PDB entry 1BXB | X-ray diffraction, 2.20 A resolution | chains A and C of the 4 polymer chains in the assembly

[Chain A (and C)]
Molecule: Xylose isomerase
Organism: Thermus thermophilus
Notes: EC 5.3.1.5; chain C of this document is another copy of the same molecule, construct and numbering; everything in this record applies to it too
UniProtKB: P26997 (XYLA_THET8); numbering as in UniProt (aligned over 1-387)
Chain sequence (387 residues; each row starts with the number of its first residue):
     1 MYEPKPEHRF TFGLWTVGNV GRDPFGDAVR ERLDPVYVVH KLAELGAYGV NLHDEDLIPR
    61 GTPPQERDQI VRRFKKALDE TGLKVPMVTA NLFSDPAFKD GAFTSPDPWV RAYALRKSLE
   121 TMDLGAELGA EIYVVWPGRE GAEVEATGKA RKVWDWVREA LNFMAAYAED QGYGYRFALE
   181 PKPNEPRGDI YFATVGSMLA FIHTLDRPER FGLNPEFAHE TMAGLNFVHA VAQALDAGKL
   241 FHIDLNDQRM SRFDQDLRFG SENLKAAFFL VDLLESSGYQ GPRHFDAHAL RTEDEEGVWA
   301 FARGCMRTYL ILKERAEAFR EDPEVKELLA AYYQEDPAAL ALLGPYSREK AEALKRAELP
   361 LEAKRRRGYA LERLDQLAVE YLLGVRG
Curated features (UniProtKB/Swiss-Prot):
  - active site: H53, D56
  - binding site (Mg(2+)): E180, E216, H219, D244, D254, D256, D286

[Chain A / chain C interface]
Contacting residue pairs (177):
  D95(A) with R365(C), salt bridge
  P96(A) with R365(C)
  A97(A) with R365(C)
  K99(A) with R365(C), hydrogen bond (side chain-backbone); R366(C); R367(C), hydrogen bond (side chain-backbone); Y369(C)
  D100(A) with Y332(C), hydrogen bond
  S105(A) with Y369(C)
  P106(A) with Y332(C); Y333(C), hydrophobic; Y369(C), hydrophobic
  D107(A) with K364(C), salt bridge; R367(C), salt bridge
  P108(A) with Q334(C); E335(C); D336(C); A339(C), hydrophobic; L340(C), hydrophobic; L343(C)
  W109(A) with D336(C), hydrogen bond; A338(C), hydrophobic; A339(C), hydrophobic; L342(C), hydrophobic; L359(C), hydrophobic; P360(C); K364(C)
  V110(A) with K364(C)
  R111(A) with E335(C), salt bridge
  A112(A) with L343(C), hydrophobic; L354(C)
  Y113(A) with L359(C), hydrophobic; L361(C), hydrophobic
  L115(A) with L354(C), hydrophobic
  R116(A) with L354(C), hydrogen bond (side chain-backbone); K355(C), hydrogen bond (side chain-backbone); A357(C), hydrogen bond (side chain-backbone); L359(C)
  D123(A) with K355(C), salt bridge
  V144(A) with L371(C); D375(C)
  E145(A) with V228(C); H229(C), salt bridge; F269(C)
  A146(A) with F269(C), hydrophobic; F319(C), hydrophobic; R320(C), hydrogen bond (backbone-side chain); L374(C), hydrophobic
  T147(A) with L329(C); Y332(C); Y333(C), hydrogen bond (backbone-side chain); L371(C); L374(C)
  G148(A) with Y333(C)
  K149(A) with Y332(C), hydrogen bond; Y333(C), hydrogen bond (backbone-side chain)
  A150(A) with A232(C)
  R151(A) with A232(C), hydrogen bond (side chain-backbone); L235(C); D236(C); L273(C)
  K152(A) with Y333(C)
  W154(A) with H229(C); A232(C); Q233(C); D236(C)
  R158(A) with D236(C), salt bridge
  E159(A) with G344(C), hydrogen bond (side chain-backbone)
  F163(A) with G344(C); Y346(C), hydrophobic; A351(C)
  A166(A) with Y346(C), hydrophobic
  Y167(A) with Y346(C), hydrophobic; R348(C); A351(C), hydrophobic; K355(C), hydrogen bond
  D170(A) with Y346(C), hydrogen bond; R348(C), salt bridge
  Q171(A) with R348(C), hydrogen bond
  D189(A) with N226(C), hydrogen bond; H229(C)
  Y191(A) with H229(C)
  T194(A) with T194(C)
  G196(A) with G196(C); S197(C)
  S197(A) with G196(C); Q233(C), hydrogen bond
  L199(A) with A200(C), hydrophobic
  A200(A) with L199(C), hydrophobic; H203(C); Q233(C)
  H203(A) with A200(C); H203(C), hydrogen bond
  A223(A) with A223(C)
  N226(A) with D189(C), hydrogen bond
  V228(A) with E145(C)
  H229(A) with E145(C), salt bridge; W154(C); D189(C); Y191(C)
  A232(A) with A150(C); R151(C), hydrogen bond (backbone-side chain); W154(C)
  Q233(A) with W154(C); S197(C), hydrogen bond; A200(C)
  L235(A) with R151(C)
  D236(A) with R151(C), salt bridge; W154(C); R158(C), salt bridge
  F269(A) with E145(C); A146(C), hydrophobic
  L273(A) with R151(C)
  F319(A) with A146(C), hydrophobic
  R320(A) with A146(C), hydrogen bond (side chain-backbone)
  L329(A) with T147(C)
  Y332(A) with D100(C), hydrogen bond; P106(C); T147(C); K149(C)
  Y333(A) with P106(C), hydrophobic; T147(C), hydrogen bond (side chain-backbone); G148(C); K149(C), hydrogen bond (side chain-backbone); K152(C)
  Q334(A) with P108(C)
  E335(A) with P108(C); R111(C), salt bridge
  D336(A) with P108(C); W109(C), hydrogen bond
  A338(A) with W109(C), hydrophobic
  A339(A) with P108(C), hydrophobic; W109(C)
  L340(A) with P108(C), hydrophobic
  L342(A) with W109(C), hydrophobic
  L343(A) with P108(C); A112(C), hydrophobic
  G344(A) with E159(C), hydrogen bond (backbone-side chain); F163(C)
  Y346(A) with F163(C), hydrophobic; A166(C), hydrophobic; Y167(C); D170(C), hydrogen bond
  R348(A) with Y167(C); D170(C), salt bridge; Q171(C), hydrogen bond
  A351(A) with Y167(C), hydrophobic
  L354(A) with A112(C); L115(C), hydrophobic; R116(C), hydrogen bond (backbone-side chain)
  K355(A) with R116(C), hydrogen bond (backbone-side chain); D123(C), salt bridge; Y167(C), hydrogen bond
  R356(A) with R116(C)
  A357(A) with R116(C), hydrogen bond (backbone-side chain)
  L359(A) with W109(C), hydrophobic; Y113(C), hydrophobic; R116(C)
  P360(A) with W109(C)
  L361(A) with Y113(C), hydrophobic
  K364(A) with D107(C), salt bridge; W109(C); V110(C)
  R365(A) with D95(C), salt bridge; A97(C); K99(C), hydrogen bond (backbone-side chain)
  R366(A) with K99(C)
  R367(A) with K99(C), hydrogen bond (backbone-side chain); D107(C), salt bridge
  Y369(A) with K99(C); S105(C); P106(C), hydrophobic
  L371(A) with V144(C); T147(C)
  L374(A) with A146(C), hydrophobic; T147(C)
  D375(A) with V144(C)
Interface residues without a listed pair, chain A (101 interface residues in all): R60, L119, A142, E143, W156, P183, I190, A193, F201, G224, L225, K265, S277, P345, K350, E358, A378
Interface residues without a listed pair, chain C (101 interface residues in all): R60, P96, L119, A142, E143, W156, P183, I190, A193, F201, G224, L225, K265, S277, P345, K350, R356, E358, A378

[Summary]
The chain A/chain C interface involves 101 residues from each chain, with 36 hydrogen bonds and 17 salt
bridges. Among the polar pairs are D95(A)-R365(C), D107(A)-K364(C) and D107(A)-R367(C). Curated annotation
(UniProt) lists active-site residues H53(A) and D56(A) and 7 Mg2+-binding residues on chain A.
Both chains are Xylose isomerase (Thermus thermophilus). Entry 1BXB (Xylose isomerase from thermus
thermophilus) was determined by X-ray diffraction, deposited together with 1BXC.
